3JAL - chains E and F of the 14 polymer chains in the assembly; structure by electron microscopy, 3.50 A resolution.

Chain E:
Name: Tubulin alpha-1B chain
From: Sus scrofa
UniProt: Q2XVP4 (TBA1B_PIG); residues 1-451 here = UniProt positions 1-451
Chain sequence (451 residues; row label = number of the first residue in the row):
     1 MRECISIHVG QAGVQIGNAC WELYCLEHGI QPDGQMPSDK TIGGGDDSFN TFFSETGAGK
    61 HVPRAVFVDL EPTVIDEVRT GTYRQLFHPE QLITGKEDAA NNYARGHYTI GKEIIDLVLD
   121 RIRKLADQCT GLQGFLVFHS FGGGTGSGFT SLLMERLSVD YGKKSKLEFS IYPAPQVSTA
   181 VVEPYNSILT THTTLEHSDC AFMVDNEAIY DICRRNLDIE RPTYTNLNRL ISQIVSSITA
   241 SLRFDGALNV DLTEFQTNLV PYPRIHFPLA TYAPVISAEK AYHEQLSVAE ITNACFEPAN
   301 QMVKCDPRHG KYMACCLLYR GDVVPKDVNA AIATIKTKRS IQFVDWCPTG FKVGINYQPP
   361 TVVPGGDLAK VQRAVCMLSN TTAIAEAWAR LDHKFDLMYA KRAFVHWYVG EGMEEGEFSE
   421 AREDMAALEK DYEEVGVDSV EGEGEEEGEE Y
Unresolved in the structure: 38-46, 442-451
UniProt features mapped onto this chain:
  - motif: Met1 to Cys4 (MREC motif)
  - active site: Glu254
  - binding site (GTP): Gly10, Gln11, Ala12, Gln15, Glu71, Ala99, Ser140, Gly143, Gly144, Thr145, Gly146, Thr179, Glu183, Asn206, Tyr224, Asn228, Leu252
  - binding site (Mg(2+)): Glu71
  - site: Tyr451 (Involved in polymerization)
  - modified residue: Lys40 (N6,N6,N6-trimethyllysine), Ser48 (Phosphoserine), Ser232 (Phosphoserine), Tyr282 (3'-nitrotyrosine), Arg339 (Omega-N-methylarginine), Ser439 (Phosphoserine), Glu443 (5-glutamyl polyglutamate), Glu445 (5-glutamyl polyglutamate), Tyr451 (3'-nitrotyrosine)
  - cross-link (Glycyl lysine isopeptide (Lys-Gly)): Lys326 (interchain with G-Cter in ubiquitin), Lys370 (interchain with G-Cter in ubiquitin)
Ion coordination: Mg2+: Glu71 (together with GTP)
Residues lining bound ligands: GTP (guanosine-5'-triphosphate): Gly10, Gln11, Ala12, Gln15, Asp69, Glu71, Asp98, Ala99, Ala100, Asn101, Ser140, Gly143, Gly144, Thr145, Gly146, Ile171, Thr179, Glu183, Asn206, Tyr224, Leu227, Asn228, Ile231
From the paper describing this entry:
  - catalytic residues: Glu254 (citing earlier work)

Chain F:
Name: Tubulin beta chain
From: Sus scrofa
UniProt: P02554 (TBB_PIG); the author numbering skips numbers that UniProt does not, so the offset changes along the chain: 1-44 = UniProt 1-44; 47-360 = UniProt 45-358; 369-455 = UniProt 359-445
Chain sequence (445 residues; each row starts with the number of its first residue; note: 10 numbers in that range are skipped by the numbering (no residue carries them; nothing is unmodelled there)):
     1 MREIVHIQAG QCGNQIGAKF WEVISDEHGI DPTGSYHGDS DLQL
    47 ERINVYYNEA AGNKYVPRAI LVDLEPGTMD SVRSGPFGQI FRPDNFVFGQ SGAGNNWAKG
   107 HYTEGAELVD SVLDVVRKES ESCDCLQGFQ LTHSLGGGTG SGMGTLLISK IREEYPDRIM
   167 NTFSVVPSPK VSDTVVEPYN ATLSVHQLVE NTDETYCIDN EALYDICFRT LKLTTPTYGD
   227 LNHLVSATMS GVTTCLRFPG QLNADLRKLA VNMVPFPRLH FFMPGFAPLT SRGSQQYRAL
   287 TVPELTQQMF DAKNMMAACD PRHGRYLTVA AVFRGRMSMK EVDEQMLNVQ NKNSSYFVEW
   347 IPNNVKTAVC DIPP
   369 RGLKMSATFI GNSTAIQELF KRISEQFTAM FRRKAFLHWY TGEGMDEMEF TEAESNMNDL
   429 VSEYQQYQDA TADEQGEFEE EGEEDEA
Unresolved in the structure: 440-455
UniProt features mapped onto this chain:
  - motif: Met1 to Ile4 (MREI motif)
  - binding site (GTP): Gln11, Glu71, Ser140, Gly144, Thr145, Gly146, Asn206, Asn228
  - binding site (Mg(2+)): Glu71
  - modified residue: Ser40 (Phosphoserine), Lys60 (N6-acetyllysine), Ser174 (Phosphoserine), Thr287 (Phosphothreonine), Thr292 (Phosphothreonine), Arg320 (Omega-N-methylarginine), Glu448 (5-glutamyl polyglutamate)
  - cross-link (Glycyl lysine isopeptide (Lys-Gly)): Lys60 (interchain with G-Cter in ubiquitin), Lys326 (interchain with G-Cter in ubiquitin)
Residues lining bound ligands:
  - phosphomethylphosphonic acid guanylate ester (G2P): Gly10, Gln11, Cys12, Gln15, Glu71, Ser140, Gly143, Gly144, Thr145, Gly146, Val171, Asp179, Asn206, Tyr224, Asn228
  - GTP (guanosine-5'-triphosphate): Gln247, Leu248, Lys254

Chain E / chain F interface:
Residue-residue contacts - 74 pairs, chain E then chain F:
  Met1(E) - Gln96(F)
  Thr130(E) - Gln96(F)
  Gly131(E) - Gln96(F)
  Gln133(E) - Gln96(F)
  Gln133(E) - Ser97(F)
  Lys163(E) - Gly410(F)  hydrogen bond (side chain-backbone)
  Ala247(E) - Gln11(F)  hydrogen bond (backbone-side chain)
  Ala247(E) - Gln15(F)
  Leu248(E) - Gln11(F)
  Leu248(E) - Asp179(F)
  Asn249(E) - Gln11(F)
  Thr253(E) - Gly100(F)
  Thr253(E) - Lys105(F)
  Glu254(E) - Gly100(F)
  Glu254(E) - Asn101(F)
  Gln256(E) - Trp407(F)
  Thr257(E) - Gly100(F)  hydrogen bond (side chain-backbone)
  Thr257(E) - Val182(F)
  Thr257(E) - Phe404(F)
  Thr257(E) - Trp407(F)
  Asn258(E) - Asn101(F)
  Asn258(E) - Thr180(F)
  Asn258(E) - Val181(F)  hydrogen bond (side chain-backbone)
  Asn258(E) - Phe404(F)
  Val260(E) - Phe404(F)
  Val260(E) - His406(F)
  Val260(E) - Trp407(F)  hydrogen bond (backbone-side chain)
  Pro261(E) - Ala403(F)
  Pro261(E) - Phe404(F)  hydrogen bond (backbone-backbone)
  Pro261(E) - His406(F)
  Tyr262(E) - Arg401(F)  hydrogen bond (side chain-backbone)
  Tyr262(E) - His406(F)
  Pro263(E) - His406(F)
  Val324(E) - Thr221(F)
  Val324(E) - Pro222(F)
  Pro325(E) - Tyr210(F)
  Lys326(E) - Tyr210(F)
  Lys326(E) - Phe214(F)
  Lys326(E) - Pro222(F)
  Asn329(E) - Val177(F)
  Asn329(E) - Glu207(F)  hydrogen bond
  Asn329(E) - Tyr210(F)
  Ile332(E) - Val177(F)  hydrophobic
  Lys336(E) - Lys176(F)  hydrogen bond (side chain-backbone)
  Trp346(E) - Ala397(F)
  Trp346(E) - Met398(F)
  Trp346(E) - Arg401(F)
  Trp346(E) - Ala403(F)  hydrophobic
  Pro348(E) - Gln394(F)
  Pro348(E) - Met398(F)
  Thr349(E) - Ser178(F)
  Thr349(E) - Thr180(F)
  Thr349(E) - Val181(F)  hydrogen bond (side chain-backbone)
  Thr349(E) - Glu183(F)
  Thr349(E) - Pro184(F)
  Thr349(E) - Gln394(F)
  Gly350(E) - Ser178(F)  hydrogen bond (backbone-side chain)
  Gly350(E) - Val181(F)
  Phe351(E) - Ser178(F)
  Phe351(E) - Asp179(F)
  Phe351(E) - Thr180(F)  hydrogen bond (backbone-backbone)
  Phe351(E) - Val181(F)
  Lys352(E) - Asn101(F)
  Lys352(E) - Asp179(F)
  Lys352(E) - Thr180(F)
  Val353(E) - Asp179(F)  hydrogen bond (backbone-backbone)
  Glu434(E) - Arg401(F)
  Val435(E) - Arg401(F)  hydrogen bond (backbone-side chain)
  Val437(E) - Arg401(F)  hydrogen bond (backbone-side chain)
  Asp438(E) - Arg401(F)
  Ser439(E) - Arg400(F)
  Ser439(E) - Arg401(F)  hydrogen bond
  Val440(E) - Arg400(F)  hydrogen bond (backbone-side chain)
  Glu441(E) - Arg400(F)
Also at the interface, not in a pair above, chain E (42 interface residues in all): Arg2, Asp245, Asp327, Asp345, Cys347
Also at the interface, not in a pair above, chain F (36 interface residues in all): Pro72, Ser77, Thr220, Tyr224, Lys402

Overview:
42 residues of chain E and 36 residues of chain F are in contact; the contacts include 17 hydrogen bonds.
Polar contacts include Lys163(E)-Gly410(F), Ala247(E)-Gln11(F) and Thr257(E)-Gly100(F). Chain E binds GTP.
Ligands of chain F: phosphomethylphosphonic acid guanylate ester and GTP. From the paper: the catalytic
residue Glu254(E).
Here chain E is Tubulin alpha-1B chain and chain F is Tubulin beta chain, both from Sus scrofa. Entry 3JAL
(Cryo-EM structure of GMPCPP-microtubule co-polymerized with EB3) was determined by electron microscopy,
deposited together with 3JAK, 3JAR, 3JAS, 3JAT and 3JAW.
